7AHH - chains A and B of the 4 polymer chains in the assembly; structure by electron microscopy, 3.50 A resolution.

[Chain A (and B)]
Protein: ABC transporter permease subunit
Organism: Lactococcus lactis subsp. lactis
Notes: chain B of this document is another copy of the same molecule, construct and numbering; everything in this record applies to it too
Reference sequence: A0A0V8ETW8 (A0A0V8ETW8_LACLL); residues 1-573 here = UniProt positions 1-573
Chain sequence (585 residues; each row starts with the number of its first residue):
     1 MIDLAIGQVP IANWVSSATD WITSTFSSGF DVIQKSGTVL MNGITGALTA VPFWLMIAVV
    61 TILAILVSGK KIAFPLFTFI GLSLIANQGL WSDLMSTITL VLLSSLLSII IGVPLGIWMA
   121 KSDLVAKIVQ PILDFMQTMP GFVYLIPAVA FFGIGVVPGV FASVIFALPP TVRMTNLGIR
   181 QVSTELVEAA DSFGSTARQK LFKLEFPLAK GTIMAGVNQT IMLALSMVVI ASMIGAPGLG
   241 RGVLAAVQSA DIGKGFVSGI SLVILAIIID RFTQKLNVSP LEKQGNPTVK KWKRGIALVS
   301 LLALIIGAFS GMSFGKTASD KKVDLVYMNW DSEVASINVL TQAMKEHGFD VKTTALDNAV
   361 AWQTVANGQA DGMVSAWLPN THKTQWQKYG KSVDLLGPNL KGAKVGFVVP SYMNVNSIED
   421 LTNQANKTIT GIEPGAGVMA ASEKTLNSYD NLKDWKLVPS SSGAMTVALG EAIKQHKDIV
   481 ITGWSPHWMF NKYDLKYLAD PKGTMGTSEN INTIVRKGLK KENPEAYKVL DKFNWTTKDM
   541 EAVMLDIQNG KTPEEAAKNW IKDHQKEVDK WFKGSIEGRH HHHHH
Not modelled in the structure: 1-6, 279-319, 574-585 (chain B: 1-6, 279-585)
Differences from the reference sequence: expression tag (574-585)
Residues lining bound ligands: trimethyl glycine (BET): Trp330, Asn358, Trp377, Thr381, His382, Ile432, Ala436, Gly437, Val438, Trp484

[Interface between chain A and chain B]
Residue-residue contacts (78):
  Gly7(A) - Asn87(B)
  Gln8(A) - Asn87(B)
  Gln8(A) - Gln88(B)
  Val9(A) - Asn87(B)
  Val9(A) - Gln88(B)  hydrogen bond (backbone-side chain)
  Ile11(A) - Gln88(B)
  Ile11(A) - Val257(B)  hydrophobic
  Ala12(A) - Gly253(B)
  Val15(A) - Ile252(B)  hydrophobic
  Val15(A) - Phe256(B)  hydrophobic
  Ser16(A) - Ile252(B)
  Ser16(A) - Gly253(B)
  Thr19(A) - Ile252(B)
  Asn87(A) - Gly7(B)  hydrogen bond (side chain-backbone)
  Asn87(A) - Gln8(B)
  Asn87(A) - Val9(B)
  Gln88(A) - Gln8(B)
  Gln88(A) - Val9(B)  hydrogen bond (side chain-backbone)
  Gln88(A) - Ile11(B)
  Asp134(A) - Val263(B)
  Phe135(A) - Val263(B)
  Thr138(A) - Val263(B)
  Thr138(A) - Ala266(B)
  Met139(A) - Phe256(B)  hydrophobic
  Pro140(A) - Val229(B)  hydrophobic
  Pro140(A) - Leu262(B)  hydrophobic
  Phe142(A) - Val229(B)  hydrophobic
  Phe142(A) - Ile230(B)  hydrophobic
  Phe142(A) - Val243(B)  hydrophobic
  Phe142(A) - Val247(B)
  Val143(A) - Val243(B)  hydrophobic
  Val143(A) - Gly255(B)
  Ile146(A) - Val247(B)  hydrophobic
  Ile146(A) - Ala250(B)
  Ile146(A) - Ile252(B)  hydrophobic
  Val229(A) - Pro140(B)  hydrophobic
  Val229(A) - Phe142(B)
  Ile230(A) - Phe142(B)  hydrophobic
  Met233(A) - Val247(B)  hydrophobic
  Val243(A) - Val143(B)  hydrophobic
  Ala246(A) - Ile146(B)
  Val247(A) - Phe142(B)
  Val247(A) - Ile146(B)  hydrophobic
  Val247(A) - Met233(B)  hydrophobic
  Ala250(A) - Ile146(B)
  Ile252(A) - Val15(B)  hydrophobic
  Ile252(A) - Ser16(B)
  Ile252(A) - Thr19(B)
  Ile252(A) - Ile146(B)  hydrophobic
  Gly253(A) - Ala12(B)
  Gly253(A) - Ser16(B)
  Gly255(A) - Val143(B)
  Phe256(A) - Ile11(B)  hydrophobic
  Phe256(A) - Val15(B)  hydrophobic
  Ile260(A) - Phe135(B)  hydrophobic
  Val263(A) - Met139(B)  hydrophobic
  Ala266(A) - Thr138(B)
  Arg271(A) - Asp134(B)  salt bridge
  Asp357(A) - Gln248(B)
  Asn358(A) - Gln248(B)
  Ala359(A) - Gln248(B)
  Ala359(A) - Ser249(B)
  Val360(A) - Val247(B)
  Gln363(A) - Ala250(B)
  Thr430(A) - Ile154(B)
  Pro434(A) - Gln248(B)
  Gly435(A) - Gln248(B)  hydrogen bond (backbone-side chain)
  Val458(A) - Gly235(B)
  Pro459(A) - Gly235(B)  hydrogen bond (backbone-backbone)
  Pro459(A) - Arg241(B)
  Ser460(A) - Ile154(B)
  Ser460(A) - Met233(B)
  Ser461(A) - Met233(B)
  Ala464(A) - Val149(B)
  Ala464(A) - Ile154(B)  hydrophobic
  Val467(A) - Val149(B)  hydrophobic
  Ala468(A) - Ile154(B)  hydrophobic
  Lys474(A) - Ser27(B)  hydrogen bond
Also at the interface, not in a pair above, chain A (59 interface residues in all): Leu84, Leu145, Pro147, Val257, Gly259, Leu262, Glu433, Leu457, Gln475, Lys477
Also at the interface, not in a pair above, chain B (55 interface residues in all): Ser24, Asp31, Lys35, Leu84, Leu145, Pro147, Met222, Ile234, Leu244, Ala245, Ala246, Asp251, Lys254, Gly259, Ile260, Ile267

[Overview]
59 residues of chain A and 55 residues of chain B are in contact, with 6 hydrogen bonds and 1 salt bridge.
Polar pairs include Arg271(A)-Asp134(B), Val9(A)-Gln88(B) and Asn87(A)-Gly7(B). Chain A binds trimethyl
glycine.
Both chains are ABC transporter permease subunit (Lactococcus lactis subsp. lactis). Entry 7AHH (OpuA
inhibited inward-facing, SBD docked) was determined by electron microscopy (same publication as 7AHC, 7AHD and
7AHE).
